3NAW - chain A; structure by X-ray diffraction, 2.50 A resolution.

# Chain A
Molecule: secreted effector protein
Source organism: Escherichia coli
UniProtKB: Q8X5G6 (Q8X5G6_ECO57); residues 170-782 here = UniProt positions 170-782
Chain sequence (613 residues; each row starts with the number of its first residue):
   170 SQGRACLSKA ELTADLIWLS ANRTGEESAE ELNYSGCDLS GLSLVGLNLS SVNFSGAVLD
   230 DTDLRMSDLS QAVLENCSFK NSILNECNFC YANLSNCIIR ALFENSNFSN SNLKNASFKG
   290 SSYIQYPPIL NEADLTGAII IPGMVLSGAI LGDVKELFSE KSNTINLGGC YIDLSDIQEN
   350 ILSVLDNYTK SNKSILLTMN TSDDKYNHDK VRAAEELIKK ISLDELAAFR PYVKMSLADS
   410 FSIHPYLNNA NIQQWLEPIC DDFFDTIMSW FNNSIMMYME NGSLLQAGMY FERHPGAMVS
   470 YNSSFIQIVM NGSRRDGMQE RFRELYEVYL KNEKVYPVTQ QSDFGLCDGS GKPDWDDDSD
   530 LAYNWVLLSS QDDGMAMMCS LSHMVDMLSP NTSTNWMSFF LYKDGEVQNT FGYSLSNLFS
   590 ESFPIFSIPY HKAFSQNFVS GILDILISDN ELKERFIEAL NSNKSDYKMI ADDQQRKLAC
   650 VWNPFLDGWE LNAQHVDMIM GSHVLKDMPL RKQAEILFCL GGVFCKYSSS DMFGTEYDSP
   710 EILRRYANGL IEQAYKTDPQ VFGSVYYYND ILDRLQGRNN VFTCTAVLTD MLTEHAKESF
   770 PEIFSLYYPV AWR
Not modelled in the structure: 170-175
What the authors report for this chain:
  - catalytic residues: C753
  - mutagenesis - C753A, C753S: decreased catalytic activity

# Summary
From the paper: the catalytic residue C753; C753A and C753S reduce catalytic activity.
Chain A is secreted effector protein (Escherichia coli); the structure, Crystal structure of E. coli O157:H7
effector protein NleL, was determined by X-ray diffraction, deposited together with 3NB2.
